Entry 9IVU (X-ray diffraction, 2.28 A resolution); this record covers chain A.

== Chain A ==
Molecule: Angiopoietin-1
Source organism: Homo sapiens
UniProt: Q15389 (ANGP1_HUMAN); residue numbers follow UniProt; this construct covers 283-498
Chain sequence (229 residues; numbered -13 to 498; 283 numbers in that range are skipped by the numbering (no residue carries them; nothing is unmodelled there); the number before each row is that of its first residue; numbers below 1 keep their minus sign (Asp-13 is residue -13)):
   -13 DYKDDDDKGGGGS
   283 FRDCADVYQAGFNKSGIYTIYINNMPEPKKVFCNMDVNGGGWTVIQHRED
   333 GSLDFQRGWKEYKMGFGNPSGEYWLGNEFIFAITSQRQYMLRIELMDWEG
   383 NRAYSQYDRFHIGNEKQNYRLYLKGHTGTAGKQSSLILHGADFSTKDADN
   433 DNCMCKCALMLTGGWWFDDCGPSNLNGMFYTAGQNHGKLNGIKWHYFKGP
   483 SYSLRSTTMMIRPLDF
Unresolved in the structure: -13 to -3
Differences from the reference sequence: expression tag (-13 to -1); engineered mutation Asp451 (Ala in Q15389)
UniProt features mapped onto this chain:
  - glycosylation: Asn295 (N-linked (GlcNAc...) asparagine)
  - natural variant: Arg494 (R494Q: In HAE5; uncertain significance)
Disulfides: Cys286-Cys315, Cys435-Cys437, Cys439-Cys452

== Overview ==
Chain A is Angiopoietin-1 (Homo sapiens); the structure, Crystal structure of Ang1-A451D receptor binding
domain, was determined by X-ray diffraction, deposited together with 9IVT.
